Entry 6W00 (X-ray diffraction, 1.85 A resolution); this record covers chains L and H of the 4 polymer chains in the assembly.

Chain L:
Molecule: Fab239 light chain
From: Homo sapiens
Amino-acid sequence (215 residues; row label = number of the first residue in the row):
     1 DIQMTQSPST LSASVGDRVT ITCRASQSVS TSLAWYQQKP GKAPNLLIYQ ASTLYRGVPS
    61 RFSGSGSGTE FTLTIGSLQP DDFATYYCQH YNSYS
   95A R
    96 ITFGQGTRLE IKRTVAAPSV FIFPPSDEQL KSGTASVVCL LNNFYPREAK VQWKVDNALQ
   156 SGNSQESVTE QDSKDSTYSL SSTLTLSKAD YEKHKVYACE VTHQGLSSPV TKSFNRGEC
Cystine bridges: Cys23-Cys88, Cys134-Cys194

Chain H:
Molecule: Fab239 heavy chain
From: Homo sapiens
Amino-acid sequence (224 residues; each row starts with the number of its first residue; a row labelled like 82A-82C holds insertion residues (82A, then the next letters in order)):
     1 QVQLVESGGG VVQPGRSLRL SCAASRLTFR NFGMHWVRQT PGKGLEWVAV IW
   52A H
    53 DGSNKFYADS VEGRFTISRD NSKNTLYLQM
82A-82C NSL
    83 RDEDTAIYYC AKDWGGAS
100A-100D DRVF
   101 DYWGRGTLVI VSSASTKGPS VFPLAPSSKS TSGGTAALGC LVKDYFPEPV TVSWNSGALT
   161 SGVHTFPAVL QSSGLYSLSS VVTVPSSSLG TQTYICNVNH KPSNTKVDKK VEPKSC
Cystine bridges: Cys22-Cys92, Cys140-Cys196

How chain L and chain H interact:
Contacting residue pairs (82):
  Asp1(L) - Asp61(H)
  Ala34(L) - Val100C(H)  hydrophobic
  Tyr36(L) - Val100C(H)
  Tyr36(L) - Phe100D(H)  hydrogen bond (side chain-backbone)
  Gln38(L) - Gln39(H)  hydrogen bond
  Gln38(L) - Tyr91(H)
  Ala43(L) - Tyr91(H)  hydrophobic
  Ala43(L) - Trp103(H)  hydrophobic
  Ala43(L) - Gly104(H)
  Pro44(L) - Trp103(H)  hydrogen bond (backbone-side chain)
  Leu46(L) - Val100C(H)  hydrophobic
  Leu46(L) - Phe100D(H)
  Tyr49(L) - Trp96(H)
  Tyr49(L) - Asp100A(H)
  Gln50(L) - Asp100A(H)  hydrogen bond
  Tyr55(L) - Asp101(H)
  Tyr87(L) - Gln39(H)
  Tyr87(L) - Lys43(H)  hydrogen bond (side chain-backbone)
  Tyr87(L) - Leu45(H)  hydrophobic
  Gln89(L) - Arg100B(H)  hydrogen bond (side chain-backbone)
  Gln89(L) - Phe100D(H)
  Tyr91(L) - Ser100(H)
  Tyr91(L) - Asp100A(H)  hydrogen bond
  Tyr91(L) - Arg100B(H)
  Tyr91(L) - Val100C(H)  hydrophobic
  Arg95A(L) - Phe58(H)
  Arg95A(L) - Tyr59(H)  hydrogen bond (side chain-backbone)
  Arg95A(L) - Asp61(H)  salt bridge
  Ile96(L) - Trp47(H)  hydrophobic
  Phe98(L) - Leu45(H)
  Phe98(L) - Trp47(H)
  Phe98(L) - Phe100D(H)  hydrophobic
  Ser114(L) - Ser132(H)
  Phe116(L) - Lys129(H)
  Phe116(L) - Ser130(H)
  Phe116(L) - Thr131(H)
  Phe116(L) - Ser132(H)
  Phe116(L) - Thr135(H)
  Phe116(L) - Ala137(H)  hydrophobic
  Ile117(L) - Lys129(H)  hydrogen bond (backbone-backbone)
  Ile117(L) - Ser130(H)
  Phe118(L) - Leu124(H)
  Phe118(L) - Ala125(H)
  Phe118(L) - Ser130(H)
  Phe118(L) - Ala137(H)
  Phe118(L) - Leu138(H)  hydrophobic
  Ser121(L) - Phe122(H)
  Ser121(L) - Pro123(H)
  Glu123(L) - Phe122(H)
  Glu123(L) - Pro123(H)
  Glu123(L) - Lys209(H)  salt bridge
  Gln124(L) - Phe122(H)
  Gln124(L) - Lys143(H)
  Ser131(L) - Leu141(H)
  Ser131(L) - Lys143(H)
  Val133(L) - Leu124(H)  hydrophobic
  Leu135(L) - Ala137(H)  hydrophobic
  Leu135(L) - Phe166(H)  hydrophobic
  Leu135(L) - Val181(H)  hydrophobic
  Asn137(L) - His164(H)
  Asn137(L) - Thr183(H)
  Asn138(L) - His164(H)  hydrogen bond
  Gln160(L) - Val169(H)
  Gln160(L) - Leu170(H)  hydrogen bond (side chain-backbone)
  Gln160(L) - Gln171(H)
  Glu161(L) - Val169(H)
  Ser162(L) - Phe166(H)
  Ser162(L) - Pro167(H)  hydrogen bond (side chain-backbone)
  Val163(L) - Pro167(H)
  Thr164(L) - Phe166(H)
  Ser174(L) - His164(H)  hydrogen bond
  Ser174(L) - Phe166(H)
  Leu175(L) - Phe166(H)
  Ser176(L) - Phe166(H)
  Lys207(L) - Ser128(H)
  Lys207(L) - Lys129(H)
  Lys207(L) - Thr131(H)  hydrogen bond (side chain-backbone)
  Ser208(L) - Lys129(H)  hydrogen bond (backbone-side chain)
  Glu213(L) - Lys129(H)  salt bridge
  Glu213(L) - Cys216(H)
  Cys214(L) - Lys214(H)
  Cys214(L) - Cys216(H)  hydrophobic
Other interface residues (no listed pair), chain L (45 interface residues in all): Lys42, Pro119, Ser127, Asp167, Phe209
Other interface residues (no listed pair), chain H (48 interface residues in all): Val37, Glu46, Ala60, Glu64, Ala136, Ser179

Summary:
45 residues of chain L and 48 residues of chain H are in contact; the contacts include 15 hydrogen bonds and 3
salt bridges. Among the polar pairs are Arg95A(L)-Asp61(H), Glu123(L)-Lys209(H) and Glu213(L)-Lys129(H).
Chain L is Fab239 light chain and chain H is Fab239 heavy chain, both from Homo sapiens; the structure,
Crystal structure of Fab239 in complex with NPNA2 peptide from circumsporozoite protein, was determined by
X-ray diffraction together with 6WFX, 6WFY, 6WG0, 6WG1 and 6WG2 from the same study.
